PDB entry 5JTN | solution NMR | chains B and C of the 6 polymer chains in the assembly

== Chain B (and C) ==
Protein: Protein-export protein SecB
Source organism: Escherichia coli O157:H7
Notes: chain C of this document is another copy of the same molecule, construct and numbering; everything in this record applies to it too
UniProtKB: P0AG88 (SECB_ECO57); numbering as in UniProt (aligned over 1-155)
Sequence (155 residues; row label = number of the first residue in the row):
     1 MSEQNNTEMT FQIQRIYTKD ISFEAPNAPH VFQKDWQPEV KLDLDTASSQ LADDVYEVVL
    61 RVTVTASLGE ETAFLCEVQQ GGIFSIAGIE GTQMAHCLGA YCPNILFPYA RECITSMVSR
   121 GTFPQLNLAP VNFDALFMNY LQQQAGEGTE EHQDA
What the authors report for this chain:
  - mutagenesis - V40A/L42A/L44A (40-fold): decreased binding to Alkaline phosphatase

== Interface between chain B and chain C ==
Residue-residue contacts (20):
  Glu112(B) - Glu112(C)
  Glu112(B) - Ser116(C)
  Glu112(B) - Arg120(C)
  Thr115(B) - Ser119(C)
  Thr115(B) - Gln125(C)
  Ser116(B) - Glu112(C)
  Ser119(B) - Thr115(C)
  Ser119(B) - Gln125(C)
  Ser119(B) - Asn127(C)
  Arg120(B) - Glu112(C)
  Thr122(B) - Arg111(C)
  Thr122(B) - Asn127(C)
  Phe123(B) - Gln125(C)
  Pro124(B) - Gln125(C)
  Gln125(B) - Ser119(C)
  Gln125(B) - Phe123(C)
  Gln125(B) - Pro124(C)
  Gln125(B) - Gln125(C)
  Asn127(B) - Ser119(C)
  Asn127(B) - Thr122(C)

== Overview ==
10 residues of chain B face 11 of chain C across their interface. From the paper: V40A/L42A/L44A of chain B
reduce binding to Alkaline phosphatase.
Both chains are Protein-export protein SecB (Escherichia coli O157:H7). Entry 5JTN (The structure of chaperone
SecB in complex with unstructured proPhoA binding site c) was determined by solution NMR, deposited together
with 5JTL, 5JTM, 5JTO, 5JTP, 5JTQ and 5JTR.
